PDB entry 6UPH | electron microscopy, 2.70 A resolution | chains D and J of the 10 polymer chains in the assembly

== Chain D ==
Molecule: Histone H2B.1
Source organism: Kluyveromyces lactis (strain ATCC 8585 / CBS 2359 / DSM 70799 / NBRC 1267 / NRRL Y-1140 / WM37)
UniProt: Q6CK60 (H2B1_KLULA); residues 1-132 here = UniProt positions 1-132
Amino-acid sequence (147 residues; each row starts with the number of its first residue; numbers below 1 keep their minus sign (His-14 is residue -14)):
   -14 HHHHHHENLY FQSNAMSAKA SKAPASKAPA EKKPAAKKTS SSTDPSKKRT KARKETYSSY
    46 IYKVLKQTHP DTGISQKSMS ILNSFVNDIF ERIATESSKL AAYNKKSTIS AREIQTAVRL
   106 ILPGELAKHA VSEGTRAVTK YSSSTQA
Not modelled in the structure: -14 to 33, 130-132
Differences from the reference sequence: expression tag (-14 to 0)

== Chain J ==
Molecule: 147-nt DNA strand
Sequence (147 nucleotides; each row starts with the number of its first residue; numbers below 1 keep their minus sign (DA-73 is residue -73)):
   -73 ATCGGATGTA TATATCTGAC ACGTGCCTGG AGACTAGGGA GTAATCCCCT TGGCGGTTAA
   -13 AACGCGGGGG ACAGCGCGTA CGTGCGTTTA AGCGGTGCTA GAGCTGTCTA CGACCAATTG
    47 AGCGGCCTCG GCACCGGGAT TCTCGAT
Not modelled in the structure: -73 to -60, 60-73

== Interface between chain D and chain J ==
Contacting residue pairs (8):
  Lys36(D) - DG51(J)  phosphate contact
  Ala37(D) - DG50(J)  phosphate contact
  Arg38(D) - DC49(J)  phosphate contact
  Arg38(D) - DG50(J)  phosphate contact
  Lys39(D) - DC49(J)  sugar contact
  Lys39(D) - DG50(J)  salt bridge to the phosphate
  Thr41(D) - DC49(J)  phosphate contact
  Tyr45(D) - DG48(J)  hydrogen bond to the phosphate
Interface residues without a listed pair, chain D (8 interface residues in all): Glu40, Ser44

== Summary ==
Chain D and chain J form an interface of 8 and 4 residues respectively, with 1 hydrogen bond and 1 salt
bridge. Polar contacts include Tyr45(D)-DG48(J) and Lys39(D)-DG50(J).
Chain D is Histone H2B.1 (Kluyveromyces lactis (strain ATCC 8585 / CBS 2359 / DSM 70799 / NBRC 1267 / NRRL
Y-1140 / WM37)) and chain J is a 147-nt DNA strand; the structure, Structure of a Yeast Centromeric Nucleosome
at 2.7 Angstrom resolution, was determined by electron microscopy.
